PDB entry 8BMW | electron microscopy, 3.50 A resolution | chains L and N of the 15 polymer chains in the assembly

# Chain L
Protein: CRISPR-associated Cas7 paralog (Type III-D)
Source organism: Saccharolobus solfataricus
Reference sequence: A0A157T2I3 (A0A157T2I3_SACSO); residues 1-202 here = UniProt positions 1-202
Chain sequence (202 residues; numbered 1 to 202; the number before each row is that of its first residue):
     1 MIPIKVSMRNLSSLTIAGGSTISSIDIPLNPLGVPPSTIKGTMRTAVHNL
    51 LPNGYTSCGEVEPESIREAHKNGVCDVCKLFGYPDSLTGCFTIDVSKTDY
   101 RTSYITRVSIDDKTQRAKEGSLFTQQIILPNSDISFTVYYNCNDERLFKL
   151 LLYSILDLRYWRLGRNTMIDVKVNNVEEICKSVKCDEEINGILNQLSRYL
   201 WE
Unresolved in the structure: 1
Differences from the reference sequence: conflict Asp-94 (Glu in A0A157T2I3)
Disulfides: Cys-180/Cys-185

# Chain N
Protein: CRISPR-associated Cas7 paralog (Type III-D)
Source organism: Saccharolobus solfataricus
Reference sequence: A0A157T1J6 (A0A157T1J6_SACSO); residues 1-252 here = UniProt positions 1-252
Chain sequence (252 residues; each row starts with the number of its first residue):
     1 MVIQVFRLNFRLRTGFRVGGGQEVGDNVIRQLRIGVEGVMIPASSWKGMF
    51 RRVSEIVLNSEDHFEEHSKKEVDTRTINALLKSDEKFRRIAISKVGKEVI
   101 TQNGINVDKLDSESLSDLRRIYNEYNCPIERLYGSNYFAGGITISDSVIP
   151 NASIMERTHVTIERKSKKASEKHLFSEEIIDAEKIEVKVIVRNEFELWKN
   201 SLKLLREIGYFIGGSKSRGIGYIVLDEKESEYAVINNFSETPKFSELKRY
   251 LS
Unresolved in the structure: 1

# Chain L / chain N interface
Contacting residue pairs - 49 pairs, chain L then chain N:
  Leu-11(L) with Ser-145(N); Asp-146(N)
  Ser-12(L) with Ser-145(N); Asp-146(N)
  Ser-13(L) with Met-40(N); Asp-146(N)
  His-48(L) with Arg-89(N)
  Leu-50(L) with Ile-3(N), hydrophobic; Phe-238(N), hydrophobic
  Cys-58(L) with Arg-89(N), hydrogen bond (backbone-side chain)
  Gly-59(L) with Arg-89(N), hydrogen bond (backbone-side chain)
  Glu-60(L) with Arg-89(N), salt bridge
  Glu-64(L) with Lys-97(N), salt bridge
  Ser-65(L) with Lys-97(N)
  Arg-101(L) with Val-36(N); Glu-37(N), salt bridge
  Ser-103(L) with Ile-34(N)
  Arg-107(L) with Ser-44(N)
  Asp-112(L) with Glu-66(N)
  Gln-115(L) with Arg-52(N), hydrogen bond
  Leu-129(L) with Ile-34(N), hydrophobic; Val-36(N), hydrophobic
  Pro-130(L) with Glu-37(N); Asp-146(N)
  Tyr-153(L) with Phe-238(N); Ser-239(N)
  Leu-156(L) with Phe-238(N)
  Asp-157(L) with Phe-238(N)
  Tyr-160(L) with Arg-192(N), hydrogen bond (backbone-side chain); Ile-235(N); Pro-242(N)
  Trp-161(L) with Arg-192(N)
  Arg-162(L) with Gly-141(N); Ile-142(N); Thr-143(N), hydrogen bond; Arg-192(N)
  Asn-166(L) with Thr-143(N); Ile-144(N)
  Met-168(L) with Thr-143(N); Ser-145(N); Lys-188(N); Ile-190(N), hydrophobic
  Gln-195(L) with Glu-240(N), hydrogen bond (side chain-backbone); Pro-242(N)
  Leu-200(L) with Pro-242(N), hydrophobic
  Trp-201(L) with Val-5(N), hydrophobic; Phe-6(N); Arg-7(N); Lys-188(N)
Other interface residues (no listed pair), chain L (36 interface residues in all): Glu-62, Thr-106, Ile-127, Asn-131, Arg-159, Thr-167, Glu-188, Ile-192
Other interface residues (no listed pair), chain N (35 interface residues in all): Gly-21, Lys-47, Ala-139, Gly-140, Val-189, Tyr-210, Thr-241, Phe-244

# In short
36 residues of chain L and 35 residues of chain N are in contact; the contacts include 6 hydrogen bonds and 3
salt bridges. Polar pairs include Glu-60(L)/Arg-89(N), Glu-64(L)/Lys-97(N) and Arg-101(L)/Glu-37(N).
Chain L is CRISPR-associated Cas7 paralog (Type III-D) and chain N is CRISPR-associated Cas7 paralog (Type
III-D), both from Saccharolobus solfataricus; the structure, SsoCsm, was determined by electron microscopy.
